3S61 - chain A; structure by X-ray diffraction, 3.03 A resolution.

[Chain A]
Protein: L-ornithine 5-monooxygenase
From: Pseudomonas aeruginosa
Notes: EC 1.13.12.-
UniProt: Q51548 (PVDA_PSEAE); residue numbers follow UniProt; this construct covers 1-443
Sequence (463 residues; numbered -19 to 443; the number before each row is that of its first residue; numbers below 1 keep their minus sign (Met-19 is residue -19)):
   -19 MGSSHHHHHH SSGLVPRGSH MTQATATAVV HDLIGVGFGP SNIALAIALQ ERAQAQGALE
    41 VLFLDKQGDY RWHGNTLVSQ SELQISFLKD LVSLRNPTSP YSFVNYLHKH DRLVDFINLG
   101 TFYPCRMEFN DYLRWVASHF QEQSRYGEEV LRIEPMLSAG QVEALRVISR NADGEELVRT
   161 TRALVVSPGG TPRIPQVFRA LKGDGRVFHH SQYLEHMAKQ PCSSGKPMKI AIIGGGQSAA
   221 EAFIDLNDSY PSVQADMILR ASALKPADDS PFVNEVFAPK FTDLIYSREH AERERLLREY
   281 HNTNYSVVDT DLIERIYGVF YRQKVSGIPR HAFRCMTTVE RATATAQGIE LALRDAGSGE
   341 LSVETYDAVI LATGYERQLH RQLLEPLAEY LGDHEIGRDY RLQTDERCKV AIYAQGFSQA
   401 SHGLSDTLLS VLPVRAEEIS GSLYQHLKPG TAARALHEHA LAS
Not modelled in the structure: -19 to 8, 200-206, 429-443
Construct notes: expression tag (-19 to 0)
UniProt features mapped onto this chain:
  - binding site (FAD): Asp45 to His53, Gln64, Val130, Thr407 to Leu409
  - binding site (substrate): Lys69, Asn254 to Phe257, Asn284, Ser410
  - binding site (NADP(+)): Gly215 to Ser218, Arg240, Asn284 to Ser286
  - mutagenesis: Gly215 (G215D: Loss of function)
Small-molecule neighbours:
  - FAD (flavin-adenine dinucleotide): Val16, Gly17, Phe18, Gly19, Pro20, Ser21, Asn22, Leu44, Asp45, Lys46, Gln47, Tyr50, Trp52, His53, Thr56, Glu62, Leu63, Gln64, Ile65, Arg106, Glu128, Glu129, Val130, Ser167, Pro168, Gly169, Tyr355, Arg357, Thr407, Leu408, Leu409, Ser410
  - NADPH (NDP; NADPH dihydro-nicotinamide-adenine-dinucleotide phosphate): Ser61, Glu62, Leu63, Gln64, Arg106, Arg173, Pro175, Ile213, Gly214, Gly215, Gly216, Gln217, Ser218, Ala219, Glu221, Arg240, Ala241, Asn284, Tyr285, Ser286, Ala352, Thr353, Gly354, Tyr355, Leu408
  - L-ornithine (ORN): Gln64, Ile65, Lys69, Asn254, Phe257, Thr283, Asn284, Leu408, Ser410
Reported in the primary citation:
  - conformationally variable residues (side-chain flip): Gln64, Asn284
  - binding site for L-ornithine: Asn284

[Overview]
Bound to chain A: flavin-adenine dinucleotide, L-ornithine and NADPH. From UniProt: 14 FAD-binding residues, 7
substrate-binding residues, 8 NADP+-binding residues and one mutagenesis site. The paper reports a binding
site for L-ornithine at Asn284; conformational variability at Gln64 and Asn284.
Chain A is L-ornithine 5-monooxygenase (Pseudomonas aeruginosa); the structure, Reduced Form of Ornithine
Hydroxylase (PvdA) from Pseudomonas aeruginosa, was determined by X-ray diffraction (same publication as
3S5W).
